Entry 9FJS (electron microscopy, 3.48 A resolution); this record covers chains a and b of the 7 polymer chains in the assembly.

[Chain a (and b)]
Name: DNA-directed RNA polymerase subunit alpha
Source organism: Mycobacterium tuberculosis H37Rv
Notes: EC 2.7.7.6; chain b of this document is another copy of the same molecule, construct and numbering; everything in this record applies to it too
Reference sequence: P9WGZ1 (RPOA_MYCTU); numbering as in UniProt (aligned over 1-347)
Chain sequence (347 residues; numbered 1 to 347; the number before each row is that of its first residue):
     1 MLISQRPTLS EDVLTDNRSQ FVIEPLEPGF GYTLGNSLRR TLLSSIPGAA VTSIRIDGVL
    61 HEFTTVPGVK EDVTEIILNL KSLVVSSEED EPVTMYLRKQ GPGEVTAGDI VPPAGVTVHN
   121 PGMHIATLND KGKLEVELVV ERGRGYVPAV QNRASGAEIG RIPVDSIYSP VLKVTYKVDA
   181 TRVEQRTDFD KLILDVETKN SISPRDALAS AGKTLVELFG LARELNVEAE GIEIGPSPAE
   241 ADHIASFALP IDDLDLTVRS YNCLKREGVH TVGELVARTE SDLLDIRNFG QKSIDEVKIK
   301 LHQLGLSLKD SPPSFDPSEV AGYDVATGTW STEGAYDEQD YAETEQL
Not modelled in the structure: 227-347 (chain b: 153-158, 238-347)

[How chain a and chain b interact]
Residue-residue contacts (70):
  Met1(a) with Asp90(b); Arg142(b), hydrogen bond (backbone-backbone)
  Leu2(a) with Arg142(b); Gly143(b); Arg144(b)
  Arg6(a) with Glu217(b), salt bridge
  Pro7(a) with Leu221(b)
  Thr8(a) with Leu221(b)
  Leu9(a) with Leu221(b); Ala222(b), hydrophobic; Leu225(b), hydrophobic
  Phe21(a) with Leu225(b), hydrophobic
  Glu27(a) with Ser44(b); Arg144(b), salt bridge
  Gly29(a) with Arg40(b), hydrogen bond (backbone-side chain)
  Phe30(a) with Arg40(b); Thr41(b); Leu218(b), hydrophobic
  Thr33(a) with Asn36(b); Arg40(b)
  Leu34(a) with Leu218(b), hydrophobic; Phe219(b), hydrophobic
  Ser37(a) with Thr33(b); Phe219(b)
  Arg40(a) with Gly29(b), hydrogen bond (side chain-backbone); Thr33(b), hydrogen bond
  Ser45(a) with Phe30(b); Ile232(b)
  Pro47(a) with Met1(b), hydrophobic; Glu230(b)
  Arg142(a) with Glu230(b), salt bridge
  Arg144(a) with Met1(b); Ile232(b)
  Arg186(a) with Pro148(b), hydrogen bond (side chain-backbone); Ala149(b), hydrogen bond (side chain-backbone); Val150(b)
  Arg205(a) with Leu225(b)
  Asp206(a) with Asn226(b), hydrogen bond
  Leu208(a) with Leu225(b), hydrophobic
  Ala209(a) with Ala222(b); Asn226(b)
  Ser210(a) with Glu230(b), hydrogen bond (side chain-backbone); Gly231(b)
  Gly212(a) with Ala222(b)
  Lys213(a) with Arg223(b); Ala229(b)
  Thr214(a) with Ile232(b), hydrogen bond (side chain-backbone)
  Leu215(a) with Phe219(b), hydrophobic
  Val216(a) with Val216(b); Phe219(b), hydrophobic; Gly220(b); Arg223(b)
  Glu217(a) with Ile232(b); Glu233(b); Ile234(b)
  Leu218(a) with Phe30(b), hydrophobic; Leu34(b), hydrophobic
  Phe219(a) with Leu34(b), hydrophobic; Ser37(b); Leu215(b), hydrophobic; Val216(b), hydrophobic; Phe219(b), hydrophobic
  Leu221(a) with Pro7(b), hydrophobic; Ile23(b), hydrophobic
  Ala222(a) with Leu208(b)
  Arg223(a) with Lys213(b)
  Leu225(a) with Leu9(b), hydrophobic; Phe21(b), hydrophobic; Arg205(b)
  Asn226(a) with Arg205(b)
Interface residues without a listed pair, chain a (44 interface residues in all): Ile3, Leu38, Thr41, Gly143, Glu184, Gln185, Gly220
Interface residues without a listed pair, chain b (50 interface residues in all): Leu2, Glu11, Leu26, Val147, Asn152, Asp206, Ala209, Gly212, Val227

[Overview]
44 residues of chain a face 50 of chain b across their interface, with 9 hydrogen bonds and 3 salt bridges.
Polar pairs include Arg6(a)-Glu217(b), Glu27(a)-Arg144(b) and Arg142(a)-Glu230(b).
Both chains are DNA-directed RNA polymerase subunit alpha (Mycobacterium tuberculosis H37Rv). Entry 9FJS
(Cryo-EM structure of Mycobacterium tuberculosis sigma-B RNA polymerase bound to -10 promoter element ssDNA
oligo - ...) was determined by electron microscopy together with 9FJR and 9FJP from the same study.
